Entry 6SFG (X-ray diffraction, 1.23 A resolution); this record covers chain A.

Chain A:
Name: 3-dehydroquinate dehydratase
Organism: Salmonella typhi
Notes: EC 4.2.1.10
Reference sequence: P24670 (AROD_SALTI); residues 1-252 here = UniProt positions 1-252
Amino-acid sequence (252 residues; numbered 1 to 252; the number before each row is that of its first residue):
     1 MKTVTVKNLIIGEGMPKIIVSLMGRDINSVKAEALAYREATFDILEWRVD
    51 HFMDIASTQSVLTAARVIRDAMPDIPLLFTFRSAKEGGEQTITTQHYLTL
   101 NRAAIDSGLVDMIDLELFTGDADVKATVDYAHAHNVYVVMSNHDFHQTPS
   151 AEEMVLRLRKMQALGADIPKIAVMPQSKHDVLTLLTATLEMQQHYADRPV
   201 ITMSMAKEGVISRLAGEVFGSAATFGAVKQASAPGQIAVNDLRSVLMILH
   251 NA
Glycans and other covalent adducts: compound FSQ linked to K170
Residues lining bound ligands: FQZ / FSQ: S21, E46, R48, T80, R82, D114, H143, A172, M203, M205, R213, F225, S232, A233, Q236
UniProt features mapped onto this chain:
  - active site: H143 (Proton donor/acceptor), K170 (Schiff-base intermediate with substrate)
  - binding site (3-dehydroquinate): S21, E46 to R48, R82, R213, S232, Q236

Summary:
Bound to chain A: FQZ / FSQ. Curated annotation (UniProt) lists active-site residues H143 and K170 and 8
residues binding 3-dehydroquinate.
Chain A is 3-dehydroquinate dehydratase (Salmonella typhi); the structure, Crystal structure of DHQ1 from
salmonella typhi covalently modified by compound 9, was determined by X-ray diffraction together with 6SFE and
6SFH from the same study.
